1M5P - chains B and C of the 4 polymer chains in the assembly; structure by X-ray diffraction, 2.60 A resolution.

== Chain B ==
Molecule: RNA hairpin ribozyme
Sequence (92 nucleotides; each row starts with the number of its first residue):
     1 GGAGAGAGAA GUCAACCAGA GAAACACACC AACCCAUUGC ACUCCGGGUU GGUGGUAUAU
    61 UACCUGGUAC GGGGGAAACU UCGUGGUGGC CG
Metal / ion sites: Ca2+ site 1 near G11 (its only coordinating residue here); Ca2+ site 2: A22, A59; Ca2+ site 3: U38, G39; Ca2+ site 4 near C45 (its only coordinating residue here); Ca2+ site 5 near A59 (its only coordinating residue here)

== Chain C ==
Molecule: U1 small nuclear ribonucleoprotein A
Organism: Homo sapiens
Notes: fragment: u1a rna binding domain
Reference sequence: P09012 (SNRPA_HUMAN); residue numbers follow UniProt; this construct covers 1-100
Chain sequence (100 residues; each row starts with the number of its first residue):
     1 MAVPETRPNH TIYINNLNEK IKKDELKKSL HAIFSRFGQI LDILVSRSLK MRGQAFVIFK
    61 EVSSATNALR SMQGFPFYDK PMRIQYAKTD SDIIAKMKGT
Not modelled in the structure: 1-5, 98-100
Sequence notes: engineered mutation His-31 (Tyr in P09012), Arg-36 (Gln in P09012)

== How chain B and chain C interact ==
Residue-residue contacts (40):
  A32(B) with Lys-22(C), salt bridge to the phosphate
  C34(B) with Lys-20(C), salt bridge to the phosphate
  A36(B) with Glu-19(C), base contact; Leu-49(C), base contact; Arg-52(C), hydrogen bond to the base
  U37(B) with Glu-19(C), hydrogen bond to the base; Arg-52(C), base contact
  U38(B) with Asn-15(C), base contact; Asn-16(C), hydrogen bond to the base; Lys-80(C), hydrogen bond to the base
  G39(B) with Tyr-13(C), base contact; Asn-15(C), base contact; Asn-16(C), hydrogen bond to the base; Glu-19(C), hydrogen bond to the base; Lys-50(C), hydrogen bond to the sugar; Arg-52(C), hydrogen bond to the base; Gly-53(C), base contact; Gln-54(C), base contact
  C40(B) with Tyr-13(C), stacking on the base; Phe-56(C), sugar contact; Gln-85(C), base contact; Tyr-86(C), hydrogen bond to the base; Ala-87(C), base contact; Lys-88(C), hydrogen bond to the base
  A41(B) with Leu-44(C), base contact; Met-51(C), sugar contact; Phe-56(C), stacking on the base; Thr-89(C), hydrogen bond to the base; Asp-90(C), base contact; Ser-91(C), hydrogen bond to the base
  C42(B) with Leu-44(C), base contact; Thr-89(C), base contact; Asp-90(C), hydrogen bond to the base; Ser-91(C), base contact; Asp-92(C), hydrogen bond to the base
  C45(B) with Ser-46(C), hydrogen bond to the phosphate; Ser-48(C), phosphate contact
  G46(B) with Ser-48(C), phosphate contact; Leu-49(C), hydrogen bond to the phosphate; Arg-52(C), salt bridge to the phosphate
Other interface residues (no listed pair), chain B (13 interface residues in all): A31, U43
Other interface residues (no listed pair), chain C (26 interface residues in all): Leu-17

== In short ==
Chain B and chain C form an interface of 13 and 26 residues respectively; the contacts include 16 hydrogen
bonds, 3 salt bridges and 2 aromatic stacking contacts. Polar contacts include A36(B)/Arg-52(C),
U37(B)/Glu-19(C) and U38(B)/Asn-16(C). A22(B) and A59(B) form the Ca2+ site 2.
Chain B is RNA hairpin ribozyme and chain C is U1 small nuclear ribonucleoprotein A (Homo sapiens); the
structure, Transition State Stabilization by a Catalytic RNA, was determined by X-ray diffraction, deposited
together with 1M5O and 1M5K.
